PDB entry 6MB1 | X-ray diffraction, 1.50 A resolution | chain A

[Chain A]
Name: Glycylpeptide N-tetradecanoyltransferase
From: Plasmodium vivax
Notes: EC 2.3.1.97
UniProtKB: A0A1G4HIY1 (A0A1G4HIY1_PLAVI); residue numbers follow UniProt; this construct covers 27-410
Chain sequence (405 residues; each row starts with the number of its first residue):
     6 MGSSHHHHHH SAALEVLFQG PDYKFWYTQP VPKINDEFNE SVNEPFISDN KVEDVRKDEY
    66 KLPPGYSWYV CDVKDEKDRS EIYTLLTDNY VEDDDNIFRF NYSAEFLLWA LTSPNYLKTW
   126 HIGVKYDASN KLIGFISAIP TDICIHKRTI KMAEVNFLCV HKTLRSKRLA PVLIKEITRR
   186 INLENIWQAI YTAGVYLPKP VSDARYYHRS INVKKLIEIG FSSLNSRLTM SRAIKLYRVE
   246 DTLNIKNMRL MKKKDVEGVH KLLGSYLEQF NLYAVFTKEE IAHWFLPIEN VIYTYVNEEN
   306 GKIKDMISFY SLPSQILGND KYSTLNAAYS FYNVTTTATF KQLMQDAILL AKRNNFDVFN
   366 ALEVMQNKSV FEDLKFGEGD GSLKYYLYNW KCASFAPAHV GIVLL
Disordered / not traced: 6-25
Sequence notes: expression tag (6-26)
Residues lining bound ligands:
  - JCY (1-(5-{4-fluoro-2-[2-(1,3,5-trimethyl-1H-pyrazol-4-yl)ethoxy]phenyl}-1-methyl-1H-indazol-3-yl)-N,N-dimethylmethanamine): Tyr95, Val96, Glu97, Asp98, Phe103, Arg104, Phe105, Tyr107, Asn161, Thr197, Gly199, Tyr211, Tyr212, His213, Phe226, Ser319, Leu330, Tyr334, Asn365, Ala366, Leu367, Leu388, Leu409, Leu410
  - tetradec-13-ynoic acid - coa thioester (YNC): Tyr28, Lys29, Phe30, Trp31, Asn94, Tyr95, Val96, Val160, Asn161, Phe162, Leu163, Cys164, Val165, Leu169, Arg170, Ser171, Lys172, Arg173, Leu174, Ala175, Pro176, Ile179, Ile182, Thr183, Ile186, Asn187, Ile191, Trp192, Gln193, Ala194, Tyr196, Thr197, Ala198, Val200, Leu202, Tyr393
What the authors report for this chain:
  - binding site for JCY: Tyr211
  - conformationally variable residues (side-chain flip): Tyr211
  - mutagenesis - G386E: unchanged binding to DDD85646
  - mutagenesis - G386E: decreased binding to IMP-0320
  - mutagenesis - G386E (20-fold): decreased binding to IMP-0964
  - mutagenesis - G386E: unchanged catalytic activity

[Overview]
Bound to chain A: tetradec-13-ynoic acid - coa thioester and compound JCY. From the paper: a binding site for
JCY at Tyr211; G386E reduces binding to IMP-0320.
Chain A is Glycylpeptide N-tetradecanoyltransferase (Plasmodium vivax); the structure, Crystal structure of
N-myristoyl transferase (NMT) from Plasmodium vivax in complex with inhibitor IMP-1002, was determined by
X-ray diffraction, deposited together with 6MAY, 6MAZ and 6MB0.
